Entry 6RFD (electron microscopy, 3.90 A resolution); this record covers chains b and N of the 5 polymer chains in the assembly.

== Chain b ==
Protein: Tubulin beta-2B chain
Source organism: Bos taurus
UniProtKB: Q6B856 (TBB2B_BOVIN); numbering as in UniProt (aligned over 1-429)
Sequence (429 residues; numbered 1 to 429; the number before each row is that of its first residue):
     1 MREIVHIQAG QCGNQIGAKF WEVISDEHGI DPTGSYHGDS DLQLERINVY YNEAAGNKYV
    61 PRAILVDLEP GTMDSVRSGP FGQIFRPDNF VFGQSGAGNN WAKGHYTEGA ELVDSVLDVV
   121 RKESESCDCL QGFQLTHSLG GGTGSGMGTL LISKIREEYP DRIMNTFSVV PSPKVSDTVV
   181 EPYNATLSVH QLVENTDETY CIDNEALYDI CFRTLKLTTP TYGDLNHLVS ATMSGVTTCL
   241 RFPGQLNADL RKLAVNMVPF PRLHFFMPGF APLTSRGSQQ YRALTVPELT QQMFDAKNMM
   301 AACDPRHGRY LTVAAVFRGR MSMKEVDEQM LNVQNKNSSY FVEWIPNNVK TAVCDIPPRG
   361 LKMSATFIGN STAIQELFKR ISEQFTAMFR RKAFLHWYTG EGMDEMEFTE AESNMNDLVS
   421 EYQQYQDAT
Differences from the reference sequence: conflict Ala-55 (Thr in Q6B856), Val-170 (Met in Q6B856), Ala-296 (Ser in Q6B856), Val-316 (Ile in Q6B856)
Small-molecule neighbours: GDP (guanosine-5'-diphosphate): Gly-10, Gln-11, Cys-12, Gln-15, Glu-69, Ala-97, Ser-138, Gly-140, Gly-141, Gly-142, Thr-143, Gly-144, Asp-177, Asn-204, Tyr-222, Asn-226
Swiss-Prot annotation at these positions:
  - motif: Met-1 to Ile-4 (MREI motif)
  - binding site (GTP): Gln-11, Glu-69, Ser-138, Gly-142, Thr-143, Gly-144, Asn-204, Asn-226
  - binding site (Mg(2+)): Glu-69
  - modified residue: Ser-40 (Phosphoserine), Lys-58 (N6-acetyllysine), Ser-172 (Phosphoserine), Thr-285 (Phosphothreonine), Thr-290 (Phosphothreonine), Arg-318 (Omega-N-methylarginine)
  - cross-link (Glycyl lysine isopeptide (Lys-Gly)): Lys-58 (interchain with G-Cter in ubiquitin), Lys-324 (interchain with G-Cter in ubiquitin)

== Chain N ==
Protein: Neuronal migration protein doublecortin
Source organism: Homo sapiens
UniProtKB: O43602 (DCX_HUMAN); numbering as in UniProt (aligned over 44-142)
Sequence (99 residues; each row starts with the number of its first residue):
    44 QALSNEKKAK KVRFYRNGDR YFKGIVYAVS SDRFRSFDAL LADLTRSLSD NINLPQGVRY
   104 IYTIDGSRKI GSMDELEEGE SYVCSSDNFF KKVEYTKNV
Swiss-Prot annotation at these positions:
  - modified residue: Ser-47 (Phosphoserine), Tyr-70 (Phosphotyrosine), Ser-74 (Phosphoserine), Ser-90 (Phosphoserine), Ser-110 (Phosphoserine), Ser-115 (Phosphoserine)
  - natural variant: Ser-47 (S47R: In LISX1 and SBHX), Lys-50 (K50N: In SBHX), Arg-59 (R59H: In SBHX; R59L: In LISX1 and SBHX), Asn-60 (N60D: In LISX1), Asp-62 (D62N: In LISX1 and SBHX), Gly-67 (G67E: In SBHX), Ala-71 (A71S: In LISX1), Arg-78 (R78H: In SBH; R78L: In SBHX), Asp-86 (D86H: In SBHX), Arg-89 (R89G: In SBHX), Leu-97 (L97R: In SBHX), Gly-100 (G100A: In LISX1 and SBHX), 3 further natural variant entries in UniProt

== Interface between chain b and chain N ==
Residue-residue contacts (9; chain b residue first):
  Lys-174(b) with Asn-94(N); Pro-98(N)
  Asp-209(b) with Asn-94(N), hydrogen bond
  Ala-302(b) with Ile-95(N)
  Cys-303(b) with Ile-95(N)
  His-307(b) with Tyr-64(N)
  Arg-380(b) with Ile-95(N)
  Glu-383(b) with Lys-134(N), salt bridge
  Arg-390(b) with Phe-132(N)
Other interface residues (no listed pair), chain b (11 interface residues in all): Pro-173, Glu-205, Asp-304
The authors on this interface:
  - pairs named by the authors: Asn-94(N)/Asp-209(b) (hydrogen bond), Ile-95(N)/Ala-302(b) (hydrophobic contact)

== Overview ==
11 residues of chain b face 6 of chain N across their interface; the contacts include 1 hydrogen bond and 1
salt bridge. Polar pairs include Glu-383(b)/Lys-134(N) and Asp-209(b)/Asn-94(N). The authors report a hydrogen
bond between Asn-94(N) and Asp-209(b); a hydrophobic contact between Ile-95(N) and Ala-302(b).
Here chain b is Tubulin beta-2B chain (Bos taurus) and chain N is Neuronal migration protein doublecortin
(Homo sapiens). Entry 6RFD (Cryo-EM structure of the N-terminal DC repeat (NDC) of NDC-NDC chimera (human
sequence) bound to 14-protofilament ...) was determined by electron microscopy, deposited together with 6REV
and 6RF2.
